PDB entry 6LUD | X-ray diffraction, 2.05 A resolution | chain A

[Chain A]
Molecule: Epidermal growth factor receptor
Organism: Homo sapiens
Notes: EC 2.7.10.1; fragment: kinase domain
Reference sequence: P00533 (EGFR_HUMAN); numbering as in UniProt (aligned over 695-1022)
Sequence (329 residues; row label = number of the first residue in the row):
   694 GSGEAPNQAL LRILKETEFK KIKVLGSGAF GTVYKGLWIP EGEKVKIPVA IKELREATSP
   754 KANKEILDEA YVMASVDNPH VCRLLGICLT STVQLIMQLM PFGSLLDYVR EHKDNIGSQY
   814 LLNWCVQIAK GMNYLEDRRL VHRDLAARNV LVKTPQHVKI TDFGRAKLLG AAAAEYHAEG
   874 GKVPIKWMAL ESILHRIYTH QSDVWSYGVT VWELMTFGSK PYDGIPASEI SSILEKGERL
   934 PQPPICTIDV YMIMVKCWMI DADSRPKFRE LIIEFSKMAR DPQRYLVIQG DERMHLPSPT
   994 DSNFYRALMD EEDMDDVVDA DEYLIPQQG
Unresolved in the structure: 694-695, 748-751, 991-999, 1019-1022
Sequence notes: expression tag (694); engineered mutation Met-790 (Thr in P00533), Ser-797 (Cys in P00533), Arg-858 (Leu in P00533), Ala-865 (Glu in P00533), Ala-866 (Glu in P00533), Ala-867 (Lys in P00533)
Curated features (UniProtKB/Swiss-Prot):
  - active site: Asp-837 (Proton acceptor)
  - binding site (ATP): Leu-718 to Val-726, Lys-745, Asp-855
  - site: Tyr-1016 (Important for interaction with PIK3C2B)
  - modified residue: Ser-695 (Phosphoserine), Lys-745 (N6-(2-hydroxyisobutyryl)lysine), Tyr-869 (Phosphotyrosine), Ser-991 (Phosphoserine), Ser-995 (Phosphoserine), Tyr-998 (Phosphotyrosine), Tyr-1016 (Phosphotyrosine)
  - cross-link (Glycyl lysine isopeptide (Lys-Gly)): Lys-716 (interchain with G-Cter in ubiquitin), Lys-737 (interchain with G-Cter in ubiquitin), Lys-754 (interchain with G-Cter in ubiquitin), Lys-757 (interchain with G-Cter in ubiquitin), Lys-929 (interchain with G-Cter in ubiquitin), Lys-960 (interchain with G-Cter in ubiquitin), Lys-970 (interchain with G-Cter in ubiquitin)
  - natural variant: Glu-709 (E709A: Found in a lung cancer sample; E709G: Found in a lung cancer sample; E709K: Found in a lung cancer sample), Gly-719 (G719A: Found in a lung cancer sample; G719C: Found in a lung cancer sample; G719D: Found in a lung cancer sample; G719S: Found in a lung cancer sample), Gly-724 (G724S: Found in a lung cancer sample), Glu-734 (E734K: Found in a lung cancer sample), Glu-746 to Ser-752 (sequence variant, change not given here; Found in a lung cancer sample), Glu-746 to Thr-751 (sequence variant, change not given here; Found in a lung cancer sample), Glu-746 to Ala-750 (deletion: Found in a lung cancer sample), Glu-746 (deletion: Found in a lung cancer sample), Leu-747 to Thr-751 (deletion: Found in a lung cancer sample), Leu-747 to Glu-749 (deletion: Found in a lung cancer sample), Leu-747 (L747F: Found in a lung cancer sample), Arg-748 (R748P: Found in a lung cancer sample), 12 further natural variant entries in UniProt
  - mutagenesis: Pro-699 (P699A: Reduced phosphorylation), Asn-700 (N700A: Abolishes phosphorylation), Leu-704 (L704A: Abolishes phosphorylation), Arg-705 (R705A: Abolishes phosphorylation), Ile-706 (I706A: Abolishes phosphorylation), Lys-745 (K745A/M: Abolishes kinase activity), Asp-974 (D974A: Strongly reduced phosphorylation), Arg-977 (R977A: Reduced phosphorylation), Glu-1005 to Asp-1006 (Constitutively activated kinase), Tyr-1016 (Y1016F: 50% decrease in interaction with PIK3C2B. 65% decrease in interaction with PIK3C2B; when associated with F-1197. Abolishes interaction with PIK3C2B; when associated with F-1197 and F-1092)
Ligand contacts: azd 9291 (YY3; N-(2-{[2-(dimethylamino)ethyl](methyl)amino}-4-methoxy-5-{[4-(1-methyl-1H-indol-3-yl)pyrimidin-2-yl]amino}phenyl)prop-2-enamide): Leu-718, Gly-719, Phe-723, Val-726, Ala-743, Lys-745, Met-790, Gln-791, Leu-792, Met-793, Pro-794, Gly-796, Ser-797, Asp-800, Glu-804, Leu-844, Leu-1001

[Summary]
Bound to chain A: azd 9291. UniProt lists active-site residue Asp-837, 11 ATP-binding residues and 11
mutagenesis sites.
Chain A is Epidermal growth factor receptor (Homo sapiens); the structure, Crystal Structure of
EGFR(L858R/T790M/C797S) in complex with Osimertinib, was determined by X-ray diffraction (same publication as
6LUB).
